2NV2 - chains K and L of the 24 polymer chains in the assembly; structure by X-ray diffraction, 2.12 A resolution.

# Chain K
Name: Pyridoxal biosynthesis lyase pdxS
Organism: Bacillus subtilis
Notes: EC 4.-.-.-
Reference sequence: P37527 (PDXS_BACSU); residues 1-294 here correspond to UniProt positions 0-293 (UniProt number = residue number - 1)
Amino-acid sequence (294 residues; each row starts with the number of its first residue):
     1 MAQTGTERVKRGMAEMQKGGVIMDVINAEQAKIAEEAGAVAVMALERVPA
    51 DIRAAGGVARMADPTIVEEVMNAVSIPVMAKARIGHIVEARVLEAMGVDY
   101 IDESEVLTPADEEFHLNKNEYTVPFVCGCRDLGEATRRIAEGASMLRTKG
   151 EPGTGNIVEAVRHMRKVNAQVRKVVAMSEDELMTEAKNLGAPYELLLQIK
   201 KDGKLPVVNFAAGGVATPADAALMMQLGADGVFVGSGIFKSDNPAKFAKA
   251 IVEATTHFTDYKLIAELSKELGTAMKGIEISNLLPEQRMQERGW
Not modelled in the structure: 1, 272-294
From the paper describing this entry:
  - mutagenesis - D24A, K81A, D102A, K149A: abolished catalytic activity
  - catalytic residues: D24, K81, D102, K149

# Chain L
Name: Glutamine amidotransferase subunit pdxT
Organism: Bacillus subtilis
Notes: EC 2.6.-.-
Reference sequence: P37528 (PDXT_BACSU); residue numbers follow UniProt; this construct covers 1-196
Amino-acid sequence (204 residues; each row starts with the number of its first residue):
     1 MLTIGVLGLQGAVREHIHAIEACGAAGLVVKRPEQLNEVDGLILPGGEST
    51 TMRRLIDTYQFMEPLREFAAQGKPMFGTCAGLIILAKEIAGSDNPHLGLL
   101 NVVVERNSFGRQVDSFEADLTIKGLDEPFTGVFIRAPHILEAGENVEVLS
   151 EHNGRIVAAKQGQFLGCSFNPELTEDHRVTQLFVEMVEEYKQKALVLEHH
   201 HHHH
Not modelled in the structure: 193-204
Sequence notes: engineered mutation N170 (His in P37528); expression tag (197-204)
Residues lining bound ligands: glutamine (GLN): G46, G47, E48, S49, T78, C79, A80, I83, R106, N107, I134, R135, N170
UniProt features mapped onto this chain:
  - active site: C79 (Nucleophile), E172 (Charge relay system)
  - binding site (L-glutamine): G47 to S49, R106, I134, R135
  - mutagenesis: Q10 (Q10A: 3-fold reduction in glutaminase activity; Q10E: Almost no activity; Q10N: 10-fold reduction in glutaminase activity), E15 (E15A: Almost no effect on glutaminase activity), E48 (E48A: No activity, disturbing interaction with PdxS), R106 (R106A: No activity, disturbing interaction with PdxS), R135 (R135A: No activity, disturbing interaction with PdxS)
From the paper describing this entry:
  - catalytic residues: G47, C79, A80
  - binding site for glutamine: G47
  - catalytic residues: E172 (citing earlier work)

# Chain K / chain L interface
Contacting residue pairs - 79 pairs, chain K then chain L:
  A2(K) - F116(L)  hydrophobic
  A2(K) - E117(L)
  Q3(K) - F116(L)
  Q3(K) - E117(L)  hydrogen bond (backbone-backbone)
  T4(K) - V113(L)
  T4(K) - D114(L)
  T4(K) - S115(L)
  T4(K) - F116(L)
  T6(K) - E117(L)  hydrogen bond
  R8(K) - E117(L)  salt bridge
  R8(K) - T130(L)
  R8(K) - V132(L)
  R8(K) - L173(L)
  V9(K) - Q112(L)  hydrogen bond (backbone-side chain)
  V9(K) - S115(L)
  V9(K) - F116(L)
  V9(K) - E117(L)
  V9(K) - I134(L)
  G12(K) - L173(L)
  M13(K) - Q112(L)
  M13(K) - I134(L)  hydrophobic
  M13(K) - R135(L)
  E15(K) - A12(L)
  E15(K) - R14(L)  salt bridge
  E15(K) - E15(L)
  M16(K) - Q10(L)  hydrogen bond (backbone-side chain)
  M16(K) - A12(L)  hydrophobic
  M16(K) - G46(L)
  M16(K) - G47(L)
  M16(K) - N170(L)
  M16(K) - E172(L)
  M16(K) - L173(L)  hydrophobic
  Q17(K) - Q10(L)
  Q17(K) - E48(L)
  K18(K) - Q10(L)  hydrogen bond (backbone-side chain)
  K18(K) - G11(L)  hydrogen bond (backbone-backbone)
  K18(K) - A12(L)
  K18(K) - R14(L)
  K18(K) - E15(L)  salt bridge
  E35(K) - R54(L)  hydrogen bond (backbone-side chain)
  E36(K) - R54(L)
  A37(K) - R54(L)  hydrogen bond (backbone-side chain)
  G38(K) - T51(L)  hydrogen bond (backbone-side chain)
  A39(K) - T51(L)  hydrogen bond (backbone-side chain)
  V40(K) - Q10(L)
  V40(K) - E48(L)
  V40(K) - T51(L)
  M71(K) - R111(L)
  S75(K) - T50(L)
  S75(K) - R106(L)  hydrogen bond
  S75(K) - N107(L)  hydrogen bond (backbone-side chain)
  S75(K) - R135(L)  hydrogen bond (backbone-side chain)
  I76(K) - E48(L)
  I76(K) - T50(L)
  I76(K) - R135(L)
  P77(K) - E48(L)
  P77(K) - R135(L)
  V78(K) - R111(L)
  G97(K) - R111(L)  hydrogen bond (backbone-side chain)
  D99(K) - R111(L)  salt bridge
  D99(K) - Q112(L)  hydrogen bond (side chain-backbone)
  D99(K) - R135(L)  salt bridge
  T122(K) - V113(L)
  P124(K) - Q112(L)
  K204(K) - R14(L)
  D230(K) - R14(L)  salt bridge
  K249(K) - R54(L)  hydrogen bond (backbone-side chain)
  V252(K) - R54(L)
  V252(K) - L55(L)  hydrophobic
  E253(K) - R54(L)  salt bridge
  E253(K) - T58(L)
  E253(K) - Y59(L)  hydrogen bond
  T256(K) - L9(L)
  T256(K) - K31(L)  hydrogen bond (backbone-side chain)
  T256(K) - L55(L)
  H257(K) - K31(L)
  H257(K) - Y59(L)
  F258(K) - K31(L)
  L263(K) - Y59(L)
Other interface residues (no listed pair), chain K (40 interface residues in all): G5, K10, G19, G20
Other interface residues (no listed pair), chain L (34 interface residues in all): A118, T174

# In short
40 residues of chain K face 34 of chain L across their interface; the contacts include 18 hydrogen bonds and 7
salt bridges. Polar contacts include R8(K)-E117(L), E15(K)-R14(L) and K18(K)-E15(L). From the paper: catalytic
residues D24(K), K81(K) and G47(L) among others; D24A, K81A and D102A of chain K, among others, abolish
catalytic activity.
Here chain K is Pyridoxal biosynthesis lyase pdxS and chain L is Glutamine amidotransferase subunit pdxT, both
from Bacillus subtilis. Entry 2NV2 (Structure of the PLP synthase complex Pdx1/2 (YaaD/E) from Bacillus
subtilis) was determined by X-ray diffraction, deposited together with 2NV0 and 2NV1.
